Entry 9CU1 (electron microscopy, 2.83 A resolution); this record covers chains A and B of the 14 polymer chains in the assembly.

== Chain A ==
Molecule: Nitrogenase molybdenum-iron protein alpha chain
Source organism: Azotobacter vinelandii
Notes: EC 1.18.6.1
UniProt: P07328 (NIFD_AZOVI); residue numbers follow UniProt; this construct covers 1-492
Sequence (492 residues; each row starts with the number of its first residue):
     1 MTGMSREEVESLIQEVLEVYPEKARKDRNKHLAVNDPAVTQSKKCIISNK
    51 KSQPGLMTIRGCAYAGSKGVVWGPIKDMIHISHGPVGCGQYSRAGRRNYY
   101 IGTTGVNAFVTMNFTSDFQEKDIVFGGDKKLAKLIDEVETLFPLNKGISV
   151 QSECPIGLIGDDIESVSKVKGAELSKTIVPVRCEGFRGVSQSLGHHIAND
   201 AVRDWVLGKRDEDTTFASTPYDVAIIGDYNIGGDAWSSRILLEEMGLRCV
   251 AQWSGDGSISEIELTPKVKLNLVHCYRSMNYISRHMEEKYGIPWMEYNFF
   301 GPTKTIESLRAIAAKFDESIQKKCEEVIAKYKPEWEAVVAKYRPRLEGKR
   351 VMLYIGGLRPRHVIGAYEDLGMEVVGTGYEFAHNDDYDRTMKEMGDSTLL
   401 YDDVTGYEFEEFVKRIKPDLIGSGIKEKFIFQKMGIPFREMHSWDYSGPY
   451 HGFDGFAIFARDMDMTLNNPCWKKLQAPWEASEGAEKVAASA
Unresolved in the structure: 1-3, 481-492
Curated features (UniProtKB/Swiss-Prot):
  - binding site ([8Fe-7S] cluster): Cys-62, Cys-88, Cys-154
  - binding site ([7Fe-Mo-9S-C-homocitryl] cluster): Cys-275, His-442
  - mutagenesis: His-195 (H195Q: No nitrogenase activity)
Ion coordination: fe(8)-S(7) cluster Fe: Cys-62, Cys-88, Cys-154 (shared with Cys-70(B), Cys-95(B), Cys-153(B) of chain B); Fe ion near Cys-275 (its only coordinating residue here)
Ligand contacts:
  - fe(8)-S(7) cluster (CLF): Cys-62, Tyr-64, Pro-85, Gly-87, Cys-88, Tyr-91, Glu-153, Cys-154, Gly-185
  - 3-hydroxy-3-carboxy-adipic acid (HCA): Ala-65, Val-70, Gly-95, Arg-96, Gln-191, Gly-424, Ile-425, Lys-426, His-442
  - ICS (iron-sulfur-molybdenum cluster with interstitial carbon): Val-70, Arg-96, His-195, Tyr-229, Ile-231, Cys-275, Ser-278, Ile-355, Gly-356, Gly-357, Leu-358, Arg-359, Phe-381, Met-441, His-442

== Chain B ==
Molecule: Nitrogenase molybdenum-iron protein beta chain
Source organism: Azotobacter vinelandii
Notes: EC 1.18.6.1
UniProt: P07329 (NIFK_AZOVI); residues 1-523 here = UniProt positions 1-523
Sequence (523 residues; numbered 1 to 523; the number before each row is that of its first residue):
     1 MSQQVDKIKASYPLFLDQDYKDMLAKKRDGFEEKYPQDKIDEVFQWTTTK
    51 EYQELNFQREALTVNPAKACQPLGAVLCALGFEKTMPYVHGSQGCVAYFR
   101 SYFNRHFREPVSCVSDSMTEDAAVFGGQQNMKDGLQNCKATYKPDMIAVS
   151 TTCMAEVIGDDLNAFINNSKKEGFIPDEFPVPFAHTPSFVGSHVTGWDNM
   201 FEGIARYFTLKSMDDKVVGSNKKINIVPGFETYLGNFRVIKRMLSEMGVG
   251 YSLLSDPEEVLDTPADGQFRMYAGGTTQEEMKDAPNALNTVLLQPWHLEK
   301 TKKFVEGTWKHEVPKLNIPMGLDWTDEFLMKVSEISGQPIPASLTKERGR
   351 LVDMMTDSHTWLHGKRFALWGDPDFVMGLVKFLLELGCEPVHILCHNGNK
   401 RWKKAVDAILAASPYGKNATVYIGKDLWHLRSLVFTDKPDFMIGNSYGKF
   451 IQRDTLHKGKEFEVPLIRIGFPIFDRHHLHRSTTLGYEGAMQILTTLVNS
   501 ILERLDEETRGMQATDYNHDLVR
Unresolved in the structure: 1
Curated features (UniProtKB/Swiss-Prot):
  - binding site ([8Fe-7S] cluster): Cys-70, Cys-95, Cys-153, Ser-188
Ion coordination: fe(8)-S(7) cluster Fe: Cys-70, Cys-95, Cys-153 (shared with Cys-62(A), Cys-88(A), Cys-154(A) of chain A); Fe ion site 1: Arg-108 (shared with 2 residues of chain D); Fe ion site 2: Asp-353, Asp-357 (shared with 2 residues of chain D)
Ligand contacts: fe(8)-S(7) cluster (CLF): Cys-70, Pro-72, Ser-92, Gly-94, Cys-95, Tyr-98, Phe-99, Thr-152, Cys-153, Ser-188

== How chain A and chain B interact ==
Pairs across the interface (185):
  Val-19(A) with Ala-140(B); Lys-143(B)
  Tyr-20(A) with Thr-141(B)
  Pro-21(A) with Asn-137(B); Ala-140(B), hydrophobic
  Lys-23(A) with Asp-133(B), salt bridge
  Ala-24(A) with Asn-137(B)
  Ser-52(A) with Gln-93(B), hydrogen bond; Ser-117(B), hydrogen bond (backbone-side chain)
  Gln-53(A) with Asn-137(B)
  Pro-54(A) with Ser-115(B); Asp-116(B); Asn-130(B); Asp-133(B); Gly-134(B); Asn-137(B), hydrogen bond (backbone-side chain)
  Gly-55(A) with Ser-115(B), hydrogen bond (backbone-backbone); Gly-134(B); Asn-137(B); Cys-138(B), hydrogen bond (backbone-backbone); Tyr-142(B)
  Leu-56(A) with Asn-137(B); Thr-141(B); Tyr-142(B), hydrogen bond (backbone-side chain)
  Met-57(A) with Met-86(B), hydrophobic; Arg-100(B); Cys-113(B); Val-114(B), hydrophobic; Tyr-142(B); Met-271(B), hydrophobic
  Thr-58(A) with Gln-93(B); Arg-100(B)
  Arg-60(A) with Gln-93(B); Ala-97(B)
  Gly-61(A) with Gln-93(B), hydrogen bond (backbone-side chain)
  Cys-62(A) with Gly-94(B)
  Ala-65(A) with Tyr-98(B)
  Lys-76(A) with Glu-32(B), salt bridge
  Pro-85(A) with Ser-188(B)
  Val-86(A) with Pro-66(B), hydrophobic; Lys-68(B); Ala-69(B)
  Gln-90(A) with Pro-66(B); Lys-68(B); Tyr-102(B), hydrogen bond; Tyr-447(B)
  Tyr-91(A) with Ala-69(B); Cys-70(B), hydrogen bond; Leu-73(B); Tyr-98(B), hydrophobic; Phe-99(B), hydrophobic; Tyr-102(B), hydrophobic
  Ser-92(A) with Tyr-98(B)
  Arg-93(A) with Asn-65(B); Tyr-447(B); Phe-450(B)
  Gly-95(A) with Arg-105(B), hydrogen bond (backbone-side chain)
  Tyr-99(A) with Ser-11(B)
  Thr-103(A) with Ile-40(B)
  Thr-104(A) with Arg-453(B)
  Val-106(A) with Ile-40(B); Val-43(B), hydrophobic; Phe-44(B), hydrophobic
  Asn-107(A) with Lys-34(B)
  Met-112(A) with Val-64(B), hydrophobic; Asn-65(B)
  Asn-113(A) with Thr-63(B); Val-64(B); Asn-65(B), hydrogen bond (backbone-backbone); Pro-66(B)
  Phe-114(A) with Leu-62(B), hydrophobic; Thr-63(B); Val-64(B), hydrophobic
  Thr-115(A) with Thr-63(B), hydrogen bond (backbone-backbone)
  Ser-116(A) with Ala-61(B)
  Asp-117(A) with Thr-63(B); Lys-68(B), salt bridge; His-396(B), salt bridge
  Phe-118(A) with Phe-189(B)
  Gln-119(A) with Phe-189(B)
  Glu-120(A) with Phe-189(B); Val-190(B)
  Ile-123(A) with Val-157(B), hydrophobic; Phe-189(B), hydrophobic
  Lys-130(A) with Ala-61(B)
  Lys-133(A) with Glu-60(B); Ala-61(B)
  Leu-134(A) with Ala-61(B); Leu-62(B), hydrophobic
  Glu-137(A) with Gln-58(B); Arg-59(B); Glu-60(B), hydrogen bond (side chain-backbone); Ala-61(B), hydrogen bond (side chain-backbone); Leu-62(B), hydrogen bond (side chain-backbone)
  Val-138(A) with Leu-62(B), hydrophobic
  Thr-140(A) with Trp-46(B)
  Leu-141(A) with Trp-46(B); Tyr-52(B), hydrogen bond (backbone-side chain); Arg-59(B)
  Phe-142(A) with Trp-428(B), hydrophobic
  Pro-143(A) with Trp-46(B)
  Leu-144(A) with Tyr-35(B); Val-43(B), hydrophobic
  Lys-146(A) with Glu-32(B), hydrogen bond (side chain-backbone); Glu-33(B)
  Pro-155(A) with Cys-153(B), hydrophobic
  Leu-158(A) with Met-154(B), hydrophobic; Val-157(B), hydrophobic; Ile-158(B), hydrophobic
  Ile-159(A) with Val-157(B), hydrophobic
  Phe-186(A) with Met-118(B); Thr-119(B); Glu-120(B), hydrogen bond (backbone-backbone); Ala-123(B), hydrophobic; Met-154(B), hydrophobic
  Arg-187(A) with Glu-120(B), salt bridge
  Val-189(A) with Gln-93(B), hydrogen bond (backbone-side chain)
  Arg-210(A) with Glu-33(B), salt bridge
  Gly-232(A) with Ser-11(B); Phe-15(B)
  Gly-233(A) with Phe-15(B)
  Trp-236(A) with Phe-15(B), hydrophobic; Met-23(B); Leu-24(B)
  Arg-239(A) with Met-23(B); Lys-27(B); Phe-31(B)
  Ile-240(A) with Asp-19(B); Tyr-20(B), hydrophobic; Met-23(B), hydrogen bond (backbone-side chain)
  Arg-248(A) with Phe-31(B)
  Cys-249(A) with Phe-31(B)
  Val-250(A) with Phe-31(B)
  Gln-252(A) with Lys-27(B)
  Asp-256(A) with Lys-27(B), salt bridge; Glu-32(B)
  Ser-258(A) with Glu-32(B)
  Ser-260(A) with Phe-31(B), hydrogen bond (side chain-backbone); Glu-32(B), hydrogen bond (side chain-backbone); Glu-33(B)
  Glu-261(A) with Lys-27(B), salt bridge; Phe-31(B)
  Glu-334(A) with Ser-2(B), hydrogen bond; Gln-3(B), hydrogen bond (side chain-backbone)
  Ala-337(A) with Val-5(B)
  Lys-341(A) with Val-5(B)
  Tyr-342(A) with Ile-8(B)
  Gly-406(A) with Tyr-142(B)
  Tyr-407(A) with Thr-141(B); Tyr-142(B)
  Glu-410(A) with Phe-269(B)
  Ile-425(A) with Asn-104(B)
  Lys-426(A) with Ala-97(B); Arg-100(B); Ser-101(B); Asn-104(B)
  Phe-429(A) with Asn-104(B); Arg-108(B); Glu-109(B); Pro-110(B)
  Ile-430(A) with Pro-110(B), hydrophobic; Phe-269(B), hydrophobic
  Lys-433(A) with Glu-109(B), salt bridge; Pro-110(B); Thr-263(B); Ala-265(B); Asp-266(B); Gly-267(B), hydrogen bond (backbone-backbone); Gln-268(B), hydrogen bond (backbone-backbone)
  Met-434(A) with Gly-267(B); Phe-269(B), hydrophobic
  Gly-448(A) with Ala-10(B); Ser-11(B), hydrogen bond (backbone-backbone)
  Pro-449(A) with Phe-15(B), hydrophobic
  Asp-454(A) with Ser-2(B); Gln-3(B), hydrogen bond (backbone-side chain); Tyr-20(B), hydrogen bond
  Ala-457(A) with Ile-8(B)
  Ile-458(A) with Gln-3(B); Ile-8(B), hydrophobic; Lys-9(B)
  Arg-461(A) with Ile-8(B), hydrogen bond (side chain-backbone)
  Leu-475(A) with Ala-265(B); Asp-266(B); Gly-267(B)
Also at the interface, not in a pair above, chain A (111 interface residues in all): Tyr-64, Ile-81, Gly-87, Cys-88, Ala-94, Arg-97, Ile-101, Gly-102, Gly-105, Thr-111, Cys-154, Gly-188, Ser-190, Phe-216, Ser-237, Leu-264, Tyr-331, Val-338, Thr-405, Gly-435, Ser-447
Also at the interface, not in a pair above, chain B (96 interface residues in all): Leu-14, Lys-39, Leu-55, Asn-56, Tyr-88, Ser-92, Ser-112, Gln-136, Asp-454

== Overview ==
The interface between chain A and chain B involves 111 residues on one side and 96 on the other; the contacts
include 30 hydrogen bonds and 9 salt bridges. Polar pairs include Lys-23(A)/Asp-133(B), Lys-76(A)/Glu-32(B)
and Asp-117(A)/Lys-68(B).
Chain A is Nitrogenase molybdenum-iron protein alpha chain and chain B is Nitrogenase molybdenum-iron protein
beta chain, both from Azotobacter vinelandii; the structure, Azotobacter vinelandii filamentous 2:2:1
MoFeP:FeP:FeSII-Complex (termini; C1 symmetry), was determined by electron microscopy (same publication as
9CTZ, 9CU0 and 9CU2).
